PDB entry 5MT3 | X-ray diffraction, 2.02 A resolution | chains B and D of the 4 polymer chains in the assembly

[Chain B (and D)]
Protein: Insulin
Notes: chain D of this document is another copy of the same molecule, construct and numbering; everything in this record applies to it too
UniProtKB: P01308 (INS_HUMAN); residues 1-30 here correspond to UniProt positions 25-54 (UniProt number = residue number + 24)
Amino-acid sequence (30 residues; numbered 1 to 30; the number before each row is that of its first residue):
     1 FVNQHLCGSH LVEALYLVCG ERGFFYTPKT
Disordered / not traced: 1-4, 29-30 (chain D: 1, 29-30)
Ion coordination: Zn2+ near His10 (its only coordinating residue here)
Small-molecule neighbours: arginine (ARG): His5, Leu6, Cys7, Gly8, Ser9, His10, Glu13

[How chain B and chain D interact]
Contacting residue pairs (26):
  Gly8(B) - Tyr16(D)
  Ser9(B) - Glu13(D)
  Ser9(B) - Tyr16(D)
  Val12(B) - Val12(D)  hydrophobic
  Val12(B) - Tyr16(D)  hydrophobic
  Val12(B) - Phe24(D)  hydrophobic
  Tyr16(B) - His5(D)  hydrogen bond (side chain-backbone)
  Tyr16(B) - Gly8(D)
  Tyr16(B) - Ser9(D)
  Tyr16(B) - Val12(D)  hydrophobic
  Tyr16(B) - Tyr26(D)  hydrophobic
  Gly20(B) - Tyr26(D)
  Gly20(B) - Pro28(D)
  Glu21(B) - Pro28(D)
  Gly23(B) - Tyr26(D)
  Gly23(B) - Pro28(D)
  Phe24(B) - Phe24(D)  hydrophobic
  Phe24(B) - Phe25(D)
  Phe24(B) - Tyr26(D)  hydrogen bond (backbone-backbone)
  Phe25(B) - Phe24(D)
  Phe25(B) - Phe25(D)  hydrophobic
  Tyr26(B) - Tyr16(D)
  Tyr26(B) - Gly23(D)
  Tyr26(B) - Phe24(D)  hydrogen bond (backbone-backbone)
  Pro28(B) - Glu21(D)
  Pro28(B) - Gly23(D)
Interface residues without a listed pair, chain B (12 interface residues in all): Arg22
Interface residues without a listed pair, chain D (16 interface residues in all): Gln4, Gly20, Arg22, Thr27

[Overview]
12 residues of chain B and 16 residues of chain D are in contact; the contacts include 3 hydrogen bonds. Among
the polar pairs are Tyr16(B)-His5(D) and Phe24(B)-Tyr26(D). Ligands of chain B: arginine.
Chain B and chain D are both Insulin; the structure, Human insulin in complex with serotonin and arginine, was
determined by X-ray diffraction, deposited together with 5MAM and 5MT9.
